Entry 8F5Y (X-ray diffraction, 2.15 A resolution); this record covers chains A and B of the 4 polymer chains in the assembly.

# Chain A (and B)
Protein: Nuclear receptor subfamily 1 group I member 2
Organism: Homo sapiens
Notes: chain B of this document is another copy of the same molecule, construct and numbering; everything in this record applies to it too
UniProtKB: O75469 (NR1I2_HUMAN), isoform O75469-3; residues 130-434 here correspond to UniProt positions 153-457 (UniProt number = residue number + 23)
Chain sequence (316 residues; row label = number of the first residue in the row):
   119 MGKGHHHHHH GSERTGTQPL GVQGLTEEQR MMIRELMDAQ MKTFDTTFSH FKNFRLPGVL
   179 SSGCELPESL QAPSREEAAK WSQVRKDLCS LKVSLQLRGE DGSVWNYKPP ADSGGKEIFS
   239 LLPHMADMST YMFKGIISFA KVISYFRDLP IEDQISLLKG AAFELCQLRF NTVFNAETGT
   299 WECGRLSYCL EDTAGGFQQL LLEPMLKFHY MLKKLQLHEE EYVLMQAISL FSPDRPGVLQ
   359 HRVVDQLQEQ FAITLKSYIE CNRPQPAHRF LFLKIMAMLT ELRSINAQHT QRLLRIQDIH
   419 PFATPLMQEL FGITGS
Disordered / not traced: 119-141, 180-192, 433-434 (chain B: 119-141, 178-209, 229-237, 309-320, 432-434)
Construct notes: initiating methionine (119); expression tag (120-129)
Ligand contacts: JQ1 ((6S)-6-(2-tert-butoxy-2-oxoethyl)-4-(4-chlorophenyl)-2,3,9-trimethyl-6,7-dihydrothieno[3,2-f][1,2,4]triazolo[4,3-a][1,4]diazepin-10-ium): Asp205, Leu206, Ser208, Leu209, Val211, Leu240, Met243, Ala244, Met246, Ser247, Phe251, Phe281, Gln285, Phe288, Trp299, Tyr306, His407, Arg410, Leu411, Ile414, Phe420, Met425, Phe429
What the authors report for this chain:
  - binding site for JQ1: Ser208, Leu209, Leu240, Met243, Ala244, Phe288, Trp299, Tyr306
  - conformationally variable residues (order/disorder transition): Ser208, Leu209

# Interface between chain A and chain B
Pairs across the interface (38; chain A residue first):
  Pro175(A) with Trp223(B), hydrogen bond (backbone-side chain)
  Gly176(A) with Trp223(B), hydrogen bond (backbone-side chain)
  Val177(A) with Leu215(B), hydrophobic; Trp223(B)
  Leu178(A) with Phe172(B), hydrophobic; Leu215(B), hydrophobic; Arg216(B); Gly217(B); Arg303(B)
  Ser179(A) with Gly217(B); Glu218(B); Asp219(B), hydrogen bond; Ser221(B)
  Leu215(A) with Trp223(B), hydrophobic
  Asp219(A) with Pro228(B)
  Ser221(A) with Tyr225(B); Lys226(B); Pro228(B)
  Val222(A) with Asn224(B); Tyr225(B); Lys226(B), hydrogen bond (backbone-backbone)
  Trp223(A) with Pro175(B), hydrogen bond (side chain-backbone); Leu215(B), hydrophobic; Trp223(B), hydrophobic; Asn224(B); Tyr225(B)
  Asn224(A) with Val222(B); Trp223(B); Asn224(B), hydrogen bond (backbone-backbone)
  Tyr225(A) with Ser221(B); Val222(B); Trp223(B)
  Lys226(A) with Gly220(B), hydrogen bond (side chain-backbone); Ser221(B); Val222(B), hydrogen bond (backbone-backbone)
  Pro228(A) with Asp219(B); Ser221(B)
  Glu235(A) with Asp219(B)
Other interface residues (no listed pair), chain A (18 interface residues in all): Leu174, Gly220, Pro227
Other interface residues (no listed pair), chain B (21 interface residues in all): Leu174, Gly176, Leu213, Pro227, Leu304

# Summary
18 residues of chain A and 21 residues of chain B are in contact; the contacts include 8 hydrogen bonds. Polar
pairs include Pro175(A)-Trp223(B), Gly176(A)-Trp223(B) and Ser179(A)-Asp219(B). Ligands of chain A: compound
JQ1. The paper reports a binding site for JQ1 at Ser208(A), Leu209(A) and Leu240(A) among others;
conformational variability at Ser208(A) and Leu209(A).
Chain A and chain B are both Nuclear receptor subfamily 1 group I member 2 (Homo sapiens); the structure,
Crystal structure of pregnane X receptor ligand binding domain complexed with JQ1, was determined by X-ray
diffraction.
